PDB entry 8BXU | X-ray diffraction, 1.35 A resolution | chain AAA

# Chain AAA
Molecule: Odorant binding protein
From: Anopheles gambiae
UniProt: Q8T6R6 (Q8T6R6_ANOGA); residues 1-123 here correspond to UniProt positions 32-154 (UniProt number = residue number + 31)
Sequence (123 residues; each row starts with the number of its first residue):
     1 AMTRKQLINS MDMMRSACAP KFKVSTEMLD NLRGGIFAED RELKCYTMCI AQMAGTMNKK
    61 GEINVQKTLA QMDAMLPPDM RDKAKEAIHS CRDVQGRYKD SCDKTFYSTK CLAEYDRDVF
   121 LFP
Disulfides: Cys18-Cys49, Cys45-Cys102, Cys91-Cys111

# Summary
Chain AAA is Odorant binding protein (Anopheles gambiae); the structure, Crystal structure of Odorant Binding
Protein 5 from Anopheles gambiae (AgamOBP5) with MPD (2-Methyl-2,4-pentanediol), was determined by X-ray
diffraction (same publication as 8BXV and 8BXW).
